Entry 8WX0 (electron microscopy, 3.70 A resolution); this record covers chains A and B of the 7 polymer chains in the assembly.

Chain A (and B):
Molecule: Bifunctional guanosine pentaphosphate synthetase/polyribonucleotide nucleotidyltransferase
Source organism: Mycobacterium tuberculosis
Notes: chain B of this document is another copy of the same molecule, construct and numbering; everything in this record applies to it too
UniProtKB: A0A9Q6P703 (A0A9Q6P703_MYCTX); residues 1-752 here correspond to UniProt positions 73-824 (UniProt number = residue number + 72)
Sequence (773 residues; row label = number of the first residue in the row; numbers below 1 keep their minus sign (Met-20 is residue -20)):
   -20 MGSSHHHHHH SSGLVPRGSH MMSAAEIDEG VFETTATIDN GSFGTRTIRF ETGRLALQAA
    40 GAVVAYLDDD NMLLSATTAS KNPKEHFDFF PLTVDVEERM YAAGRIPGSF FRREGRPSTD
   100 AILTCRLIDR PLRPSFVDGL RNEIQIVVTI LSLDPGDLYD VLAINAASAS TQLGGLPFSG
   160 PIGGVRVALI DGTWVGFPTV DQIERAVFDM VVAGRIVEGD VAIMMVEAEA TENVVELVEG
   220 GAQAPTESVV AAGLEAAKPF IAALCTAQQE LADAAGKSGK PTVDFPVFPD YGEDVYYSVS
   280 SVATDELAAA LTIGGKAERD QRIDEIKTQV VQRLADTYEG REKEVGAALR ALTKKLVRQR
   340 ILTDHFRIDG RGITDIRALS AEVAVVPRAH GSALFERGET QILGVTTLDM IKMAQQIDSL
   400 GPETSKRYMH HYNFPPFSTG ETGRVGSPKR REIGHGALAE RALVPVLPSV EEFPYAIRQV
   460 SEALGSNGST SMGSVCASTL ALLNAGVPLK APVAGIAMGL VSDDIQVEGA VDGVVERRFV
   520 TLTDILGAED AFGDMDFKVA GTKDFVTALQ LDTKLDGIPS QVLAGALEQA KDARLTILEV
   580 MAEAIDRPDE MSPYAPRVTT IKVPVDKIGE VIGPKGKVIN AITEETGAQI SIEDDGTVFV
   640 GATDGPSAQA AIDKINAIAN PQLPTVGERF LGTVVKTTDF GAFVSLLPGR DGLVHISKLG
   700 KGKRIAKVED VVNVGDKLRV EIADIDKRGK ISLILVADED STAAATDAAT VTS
Not modelled in the structure: -20 to 0, 598-752 (chain B: -20 to 4, 597-752)
Differences from the reference sequence: initiating methionine (-20); expression tag (-19 to 0)

How chain A and chain B interact:
Contacting residue pairs (65; chain A residue first):
  Arg95(A) - Phe90(B)
  Glu361(A) - Arg33(B)  salt bridge
  Val365(A) - Leu130(B)
  Val365(A) - Ser131(B)
  Pro366(A) - Met51(B)
  Pro366(A) - Ser131(B)  hydrogen bond (backbone-side chain)
  Arg367(A) - Asp49(B)
  Arg367(A) - Ser131(B)
  Arg367(A) - Leu132(B)
  Arg367(A) - Asp133(B)
  Arg367(A) - Pro134(B)
  His369(A) - Gly83(B)
  Leu373(A) - Leu34(B)  hydrophobic
  Gln380(A) - Arg33(B)  hydrogen bond (side chain-backbone)
  Gln380(A) - Leu34(B)
  Leu382(A) - Leu130(B)  hydrophobic
  Val384(A) - Tyr80(B)  hydrophobic
  Thr386(A) - Tyr80(B)
  Thr386(A) - Gly83(B)
  Thr386(A) - Arg84(B)
  Asp388(A) - Arg84(B)
  Asp388(A) - Ile85(B)
  Met392(A) - Ile85(B)
  Met392(A) - Pro86(B)
  Met392(A) - Arg91(B)
  Ala393(A) - Arg91(B)  hydrogen bond (backbone-side chain)
  Gln394(A) - Phe90(B)
  Gln394(A) - Arg91(B)
  Gln395(A) - Phe89(B)
  Gln395(A) - Arg91(B)
  Met408(A) - Arg91(B)
  His410(A) - Arg91(B)
  His410(A) - Arg92(B)
  Tyr411(A) - Arg92(B)
  Asn412(A) - Arg78(B)
  Asn412(A) - Arg92(B)
  Pro415(A) - Gln124(B)
  Phe416(A) - Ala35(B)  hydrophobic
  Phe416(A) - Ala38(B)
  Phe416(A) - Ala55(B)  hydrophobic
  Phe416(A) - Val126(B)  hydrophobic
  Ser417(A) - Gln37(B)
  Gly419(A) - Thr57(B)  hydrogen bond (backbone-side chain)
  Glu420(A) - Thr57(B)  hydrogen bond (backbone-side chain)
  Thr421(A) - Thr57(B)
  Thr421(A) - Ala58(B)
  Thr421(A) - Ser59(B)
  Thr421(A) - Glu122(B)
  Thr421(A) - Gln124(B)
  Gly422(A) - Gln124(B)  hydrogen bond (backbone-side chain)
  Val424(A) - Glu76(B)
  Val424(A) - Gln124(B)
  Gly425(A) - Arg95(B)
  Ser426(A) - Arg95(B)
  Pro427(A) - Arg92(B)
  Arg457(A) - Ile85(B)
  Arg457(A) - Pro86(B)
  Arg457(A) - Arg91(B)
  Arg457(A) - Glu93(B)  salt bridge
  Val459(A) - Tyr80(B)  hydrophobic
  Glu461(A) - Arg78(B)  salt bridge
  Glu461(A) - Tyr80(B)  hydrogen bond
  Glu461(A) - Leu130(B)
  Leu463(A) - Leu34(B)  hydrophobic
  Leu463(A) - Ala35(B)
Interface residues without a listed pair, chain A (41 interface residues in all): Val364, Glu378, Thr418, Arg423, Gly464, Ser465
Interface residues without a listed pair, chain B (40 interface residues in all): Leu36, Asp48, Leu53, Asp74, Ala81, Ala82, Gly87, Thr128

In short:
The interface between chain A and chain B involves 41 residues on one side and 40 on the other; the contacts
include 7 hydrogen bonds and 3 salt bridges. Among the polar pairs are Glu361(A)-Arg33(B), Arg457(A)-Glu93(B)
and Glu461(A)-Arg78(B).
Both chains are Bifunctional guanosine pentaphosphate synthetase/polyribonucleotide nucleotidyltransferase
(Mycobacterium tuberculosis). Entry 8WX0 (PNPase of M.tuberculosis with its RNA substrate) was determined by
electron microscopy together with 8WWP and 8WXF from the same study.
